Entry 3U0M (X-ray diffraction, 1.65 A resolution); this record covers chain A.

# Chain A
Name: mRuby
From: Entacmaea quadricolor
Chain sequence (230 residues; each row starts with the number of its first residue; note: 2 numbers in that range are skipped by the numbering (no residue carries them; nothing is unmodelled there); numbers below 1 keep their minus sign (Asp-4 is residue -4)):
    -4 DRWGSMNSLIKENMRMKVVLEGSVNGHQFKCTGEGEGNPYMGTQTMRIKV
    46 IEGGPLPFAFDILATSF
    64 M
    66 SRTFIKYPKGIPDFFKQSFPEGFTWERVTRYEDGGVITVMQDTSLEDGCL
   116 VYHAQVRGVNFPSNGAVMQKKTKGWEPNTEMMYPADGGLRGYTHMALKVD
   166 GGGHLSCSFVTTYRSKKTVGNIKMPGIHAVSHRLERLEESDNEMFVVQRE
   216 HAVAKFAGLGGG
Unresolved in the structure: -4 to 3, 223-227
Sequence notes: expression tag (-4 to 0); chromophore (64, 64, 64); engineered mutation Ser196 (Asp in 3U0M)
Modified positions: Met64 ({(4Z)-4-(4-hydroxybenzylidene)-2-[3-(methylthio)propanimidoyl]-5-oxo-4,5-dihydro-1H-imidazol-1-yl}acetic acid; NRQ)
Glycans and other covalent adducts: covalent link Phe62-Met64; covalent link Met64-Ser66

# Summary
Chain A is mRuby (Entacmaea quadricolor); the structure, Crystal structure of the engineered fluorescent
protein mRuby, crystal form 1, pH 8.5, was determined by X-ray diffraction together with 4I2Y, 3U0K, 3U0L and
3U0N from the same study.
